PDB entry 6QCV | X-ray diffraction, 3.24 A resolution | chains B and V of the 6 polymer chains in the assembly

Chain B:
Protein: RNA-directed RNA polymerase catalytic subunit
From: Influenza B virus
Notes: EC 2.7.7.48
UniProt: Q5V8Y6 (Q5V8Y6_9INFB); residue numbers follow UniProt; this construct covers 1-752
Amino-acid sequence (772 residues; row label = number of the first residue in the row; numbers below 1 keep their minus sign (Gly-8 is residue -8)):
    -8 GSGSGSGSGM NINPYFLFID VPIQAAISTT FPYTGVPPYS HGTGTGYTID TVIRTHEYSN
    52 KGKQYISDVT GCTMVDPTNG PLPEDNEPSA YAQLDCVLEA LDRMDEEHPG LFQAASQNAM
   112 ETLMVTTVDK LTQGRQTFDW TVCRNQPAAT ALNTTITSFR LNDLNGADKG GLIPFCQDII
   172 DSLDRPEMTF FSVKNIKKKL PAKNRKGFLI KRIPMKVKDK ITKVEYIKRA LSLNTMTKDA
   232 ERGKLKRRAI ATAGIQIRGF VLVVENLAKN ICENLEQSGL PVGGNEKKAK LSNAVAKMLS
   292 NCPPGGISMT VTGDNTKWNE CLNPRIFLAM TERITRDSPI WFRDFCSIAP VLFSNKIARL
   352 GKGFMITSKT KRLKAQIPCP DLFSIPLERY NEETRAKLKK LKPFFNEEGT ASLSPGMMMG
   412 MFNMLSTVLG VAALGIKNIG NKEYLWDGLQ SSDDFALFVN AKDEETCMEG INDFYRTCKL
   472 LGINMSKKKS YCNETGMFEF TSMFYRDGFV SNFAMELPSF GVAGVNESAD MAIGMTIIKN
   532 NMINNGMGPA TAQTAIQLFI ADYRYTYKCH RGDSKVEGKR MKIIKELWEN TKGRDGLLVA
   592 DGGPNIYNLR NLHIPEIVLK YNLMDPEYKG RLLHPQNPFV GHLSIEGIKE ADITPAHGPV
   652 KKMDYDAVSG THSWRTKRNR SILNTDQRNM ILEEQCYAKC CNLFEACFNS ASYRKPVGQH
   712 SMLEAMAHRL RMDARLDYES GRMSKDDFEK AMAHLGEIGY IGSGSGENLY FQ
Unresolved in the structure: -8 to -1, 636-639, 750-763
Sequence notes: expression tag (-8 to 0, 753-763)
Ion coordination: Mg2+: Asp305, Asn306, Asp444 (together with CTP)
Residues lining bound ligands: CTP (cytidine-5'-triphosphate): Lys229, Glu232, Lys235, Arg239, Asp305, Asn306, Thr307, Lys308, Trp309, Asn310, Met410, Gly411, Asn414, Ser443, Asp444, Lys480
Reported in the primary citation:
  - binding site for CTP: Asn310, Met410, Gly411
  - binding site for the 21-nt RNA strand: Gly411
  - conformationally variable residues (loop rearrangement): Gly407 to Phe413
  - catalytic residues: Asp305, Asp444, Asp445 (proposed by the authors, not directly observed)

Chain V:
Molecule: 14-nt RNA strand
Sequence (14 nucleotides; numbered 1 to 14; the number before each row is that of its first residue):
     1 AGUAGUAACA AGAG

Chain B / chain V interface:
Pairs across the interface (14):
  His32(B) - G5(V)  salt bridge to the phosphate
  His32(B) - A7(V)  sugar contact
  His32(B) - A8(V)  sugar contact
  Gly33(B) - A7(V)  phosphate contact
  Gly33(B) - A8(V)  phosphate contact
  Thr34(B) - A7(V)  hydrogen bond to the phosphate
  Thr34(B) - A8(V)  hydrogen bond to the phosphate
  Tyr38(B) - U6(V)  hydrogen bond to the phosphate
  Tyr38(B) - A7(V)  phosphate contact
  Lys237(B) - U6(V)  base contact
  Met356(B) - A8(V)  phosphate contact
  Lys365(B) - C9(V)  salt bridge to the phosphate
  Glu384(B) - U6(V)  base contact
  Asn675(B) - G12(V)  base contact
Interface residues without a listed pair, chain B (13 interface residues in all): Tyr30, Gly37, Arg363, Gln367
Interface residues without a listed pair, chain V (9 interface residues in all): A4, A10, A13

In short:
13 residues of chain B and 9 residues of chain V are in contact, with 3 hydrogen bonds and 2 salt bridges.
Polar pairs include Thr34(B)-A7(V), Thr34(B)-A8(V) and Tyr38(B)-U6(V). Chain B binds CTP. From the paper:
catalytic residues Asp305(B), Asp444(B) and Asp445(B); a binding site for CTP at Asn310(B), Met410(B) and
Gly411(B).
Here chain B is RNA-directed RNA polymerase catalytic subunit (Influenza B virus) and chain V is a 14-nt RNA
strand. Entry 6QCV (Crystal structure of influenza B polymerase initiation state with capped 14-mer RNA primer
and CTP) was determined by X-ray diffraction (same publication as 6QCS, 6QCT, 6QCW and 6QCX).
